PDB entry 7T74 | electron microscopy, 3.35 A resolution | chains A and C of the 14 polymer chains in the assembly

# Chain A (and C)
Protein: HIV Envelope ApexGT2 gp120
From: Human immunodeficiency virus 1
Notes: chain C of this document is another copy of the same molecule, construct and numbering; everything in this record applies to it too
Chain sequence (504 residues; row label = number of the first residue in the row; note: 23 numbers in that range are skipped by the numbering (no residue carries them; nothing is unmodelled there); a row labelled like 397A-397L holds insertion residues (397A, then the next letters in order); numbering starts at 0):
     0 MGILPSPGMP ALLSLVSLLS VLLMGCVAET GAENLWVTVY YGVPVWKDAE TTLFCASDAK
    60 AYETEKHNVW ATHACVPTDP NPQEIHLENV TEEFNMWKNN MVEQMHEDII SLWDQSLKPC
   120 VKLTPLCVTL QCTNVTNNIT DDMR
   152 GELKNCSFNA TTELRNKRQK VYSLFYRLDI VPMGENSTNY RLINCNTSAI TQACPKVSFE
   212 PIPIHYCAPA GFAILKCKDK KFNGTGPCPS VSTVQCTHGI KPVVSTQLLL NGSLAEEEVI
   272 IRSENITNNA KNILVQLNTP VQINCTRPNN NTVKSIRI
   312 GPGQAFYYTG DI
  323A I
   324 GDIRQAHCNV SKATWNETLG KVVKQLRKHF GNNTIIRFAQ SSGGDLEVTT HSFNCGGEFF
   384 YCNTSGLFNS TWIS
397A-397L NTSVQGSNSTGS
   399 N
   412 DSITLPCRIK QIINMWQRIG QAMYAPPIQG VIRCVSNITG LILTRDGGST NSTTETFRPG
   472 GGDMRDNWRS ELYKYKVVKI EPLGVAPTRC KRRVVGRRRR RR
Unresolved in the structure: 0-32, 58-81, 397A-397L, 458-463, 504-513
Disulfides: Cys-119/Cys-205, Cys-126/Cys-196, Cys-131/Cys-157, Cys-218/Cys-247, Cys-228/Cys-239, Cys-296/Cys-331, Cys-378/Cys-445, Cys-385/Cys-418
Covalent attachments: N-acetylglucosamine (NAG) linked to Asn-88, Asn-133, Asn-137, Asn-197, Asn-234, Asn-262, Asn-276, Asn-295, Asn-301, Asn-332, Asn-339, Asn-355, Asn-386, Asn-392, Asn-448; glycan linked to Asn-156, Asn-160
What the authors report for this chain:
  - post-translational modification sites: Asn-156, Asn-160
  - mutagenesis - T189A/N195D (K_D_ of 78 nM): increased binding to PCT64 LMCA

# How chain A and chain C interact
Pairs across the interface (20):
  Glu-164(A) with Cys-126(C); Asn-197(C)
  Leu-165(A) with Cys-126(C); Val-127(C); Thr-128(C); Met-184(C), hydrophobic
  Arg-166(A) with Thr-123(C), hydrogen bond (side chain-backbone); Pro-124(C); Cys-126(C), hydrogen bond (backbone-backbone); Val-127(C)
  Asn-167(A) with Val-127(C); Thr-128(C), hydrogen bond (side chain-backbone)
  Lys-168(A) with Thr-128(C)
  Arg-308(A) with Asn-197(C), hydrogen bond (side chain-backbone)
  Pro-313(A) with Cys-196(C); Asn-197(C); Thr-198(C); Ser-199(C)
  Gly-314(A) with Asn-197(C), hydrogen bond (backbone-backbone); Thr-198(C), hydrogen bond (backbone-backbone)
Also at the interface, not in a pair above, chain C (12 interface residues in all): Arg-192, Ala-200

# In short
The interface between chain A and chain C involves 8 residues on one side and 12 on the other, with 6 hydrogen
bonds. Polar contacts include Arg-166(A)/Thr-123(C), Asn-167(A)/Thr-128(C) and Arg-308(A)/Asn-197(C). The
paper reports that T189A/N195D of chain A increase binding to PCT64 LMCA; modification sites Asn-156(A) and
Asn-160(A).
Chain A and chain C are both HIV Envelope ApexGT2 gp120 (Human immunodeficiency virus 1); the structure, HIV-1
Envelope ApexGT2 in complex with PCT64.35S Fab and RM20A3 Fab, was determined by electron microscopy (same
publication as 7T75 and 7T77).
